9DZM - chains B and E of the 6 polymer chains in the assembly; structure by X-ray diffraction, 2.54 A resolution.

Chain B:
Molecule: 22-nt DNA strand
Sequence (22 nucleotides; row label = number of the first residue in the row):
   201 TCCTCATGCA TATGCATGAG GA

Chain E:
Protein: POU domain, class 2, transcription factor 2
Source organism: Homo sapiens
Reference sequence: P09086 (PO2F2_HUMAN); numbering as in UniProt (aligned over 195-357)
Chain sequence (167 residues; row label = number of the first residue in the row):
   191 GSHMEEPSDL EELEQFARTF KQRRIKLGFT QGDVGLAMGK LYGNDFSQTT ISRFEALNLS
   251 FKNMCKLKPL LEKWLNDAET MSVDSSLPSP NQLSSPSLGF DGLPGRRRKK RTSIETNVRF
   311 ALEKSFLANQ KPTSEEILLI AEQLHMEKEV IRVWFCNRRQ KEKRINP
Disordered / not traced: 191-299
Sequence notes: expression tag (191-194)
UniProt features mapped onto this chain:
  - DNA-binding region: Arg297 to Asn356 (Homeobox)
  - mutagenesis: Val340 to Arg342 (Suppresses DNA-binding ability)

How chain B and chain E interact:
Pairs across the interface - 16 pairs, chain B then chain E:
  DT201(B) - Glu339(E)  sugar contact
  DT201(B) - Arg342(E)  hydrogen bond to the base
  DC202(B) - Ser324(E)  sugar contact
  DC202(B) - Arg342(E)  phosphate contact
  DC203(B) - Lys321(E)  hydrogen bond to the phosphate
  DC203(B) - Arg342(E)  salt bridge to the phosphate
  DC203(B) - Cys346(E)  phosphate contact
  DC203(B) - Arg349(E)  salt bridge to the phosphate
  DT204(B) - Cys346(E)  base contact
  DT204(B) - Arg349(E)  salt bridge to the phosphate
  DC205(B) - Gln350(E)  base contact
  DC205(B) - Lys353(E)  salt bridge to the phosphate
  DA206(B) - Gln350(E)  hydrogen bond to the base
  DT207(B) - Gln350(E)  base contact
  DA210(B) - Arg301(E)  hydrogen bond to the phosphate
  DT211(B) - Arg301(E)  salt bridge to the phosphate
Interface residues without a listed pair, chain E (10 interface residues in all): Pro322

Summary:
The interface between chain B and chain E involves 9 residues on one side and 10 on the other, with 4 hydrogen
bonds and 5 salt bridges. Polar pairs include DT201(B)-Arg342(E), DA206(B)-Gln350(E) and DC203(B)-Lys321(E).
Chain B is a 22-nt DNA strand and chain E is POU domain, class 2, transcription factor 2 (Homo sapiens); the
structure, Dimeric human OCT2 (POU2F2) POU domain bound to palindromic MORE DNA, was determined by X-ray
diffraction.
